PDB entry 5DBO | X-ray diffraction, 3.00 A resolution | chains C and D of the 4 polymer chains in the assembly

Chain C:
Name: Translation initiation factor eif-2b-like protein
From: Chaetomium thermophilum
UniProtKB: G0S811 (G0S811_CHATD); numbering as in UniProt (aligned over 1-466)
Chain sequence (466 residues; row label = number of the first residue in the row):
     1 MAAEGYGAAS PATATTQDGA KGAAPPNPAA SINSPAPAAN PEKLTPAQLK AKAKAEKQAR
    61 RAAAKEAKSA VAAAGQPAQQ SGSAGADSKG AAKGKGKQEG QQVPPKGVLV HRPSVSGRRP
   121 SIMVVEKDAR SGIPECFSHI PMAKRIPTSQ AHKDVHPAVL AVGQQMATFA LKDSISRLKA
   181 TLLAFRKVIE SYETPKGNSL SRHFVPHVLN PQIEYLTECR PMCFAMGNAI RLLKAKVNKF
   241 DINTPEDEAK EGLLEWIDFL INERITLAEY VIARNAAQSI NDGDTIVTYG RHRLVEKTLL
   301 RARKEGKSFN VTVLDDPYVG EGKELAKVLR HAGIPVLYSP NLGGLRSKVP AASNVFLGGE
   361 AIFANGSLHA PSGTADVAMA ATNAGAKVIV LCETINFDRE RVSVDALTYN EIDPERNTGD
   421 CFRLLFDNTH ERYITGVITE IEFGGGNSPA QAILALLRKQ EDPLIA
Not modelled in the structure: 1-126, 147-149, 442-466

Chain D:
Name: Translation initiation factor eIF2b-like protein
From: Chaetomium thermophilum
UniProtKB: G0SEE6 (G0SEE6_CHATD); the construct has insertions or renumbered stretches relative to UniProt, so the offset changes along the chain: 1-92 = UniProt 1-92; 149-419 = UniProt 118-388
Chain sequence (419 residues; row label = number of the first residue in the row):
     1 MAPSQASHTP SLATWTKSLR DQSLEASIES LIFLLKRRQV TGDECAGAIA QLLRQVVAKS
    61 KWHDVDQLLY RVQTAGARLA RAAPHEPVIG NIVRRVLGLI RDEASENRNA DDIASDAASD
   121 IQSLAPSQPP PQQRPPPPAR TLTSGLQVSK SMFNLLSVAD PSESPVTGAS TPISQAQQPF
   181 SVHALRSEVM DGIEEILDEI NQADDQIASF AEIQIHPGDY VLAYQPSKTV ERFLVKAASK
   241 RRFTVILASL NPPAPGEEEQ PYAALRKKLN AAGVSTINLA SNGLMAYIPR VNKVIFGAKA
   301 VYQNGGLLVD SGACIAAQAA HEYLKPVIAL CGVYKFCPED PSDEVSRGEL GNPSSYVSYA
   361 DGPELDSFEV ENTTTDYIPP DLVDVYLTNL GPQTRHHLGG IYADHYKIED IGFSLQVGE
Not modelled in the structure: 1-9, 108-180, 255-259, 350-372, 407-419
Construct notes: linker (93-148)

Interface between chain C and chain D:
Pairs across the interface (50; chain C residue first):
  Phe137(C) with Ile277(D), hydrophobic
  Asp316(C) with Asn282(D)
  Pro317(C) with Leu250(D); Asn251(D); Pro252(D); Asn282(D)
  Tyr318(C) with Asn251(D); Pro252(D), hydrophobic; Ala280(D); Ser281(D); Asn282(D)
  Asn341(C) with Leu250(D); Asn251(D), hydrogen bond
  Leu342(C) with Asn282(D), hydrogen bond (backbone-side chain); Ile315(D)
  Gly343(C) with Gly312(D); Asp376(D)
  Gly344(C) with Asp376(D), hydrogen bond (backbone-side chain)
  Arg346(C) with Cys314(D); Gln318(D)
  Ser347(C) with Arg347(D); Gly348(D); Glu349(D), hydrogen bond (side chain-backbone)
  Ser372(C) with Ser281(D), hydrogen bond
  Gly373(C) with Asn282(D)
  Ala375(C) with Met285(D), hydrophobic
  Asp376(C) with Gly283(D); Leu284(D), hydrogen bond (side chain-backbone); Met285(D), hydrogen bond (side chain-backbone)
  Met379(C) with Met285(D), hydrophobic; Glu322(D)
  Asn383(C) with Glu322(D), hydrogen bond
  Ala406(C) with Ala286(D), hydrophobic
  Leu407(C) with Arg290(D)
  Arg416(C) with Ala280(D)
  Gly419(C) with Ile277(D); Asn278(D), hydrogen bond (backbone-backbone)
  Asp420(C) with Arg266(D), salt bridge; Asn278(D)
  Cys421(C) with Gln260(D); Asn278(D); Ala280(D), hydrophobic
  Phe422(C) with Asn278(D), hydrogen bond (backbone-backbone); Leu279(D); Ala280(D), hydrogen bond (backbone-backbone)
  Arg423(C) with Ala280(D)
  Leu424(C) with Tyr287(D), hydrogen bond (backbone-side chain)
  Asp427(C) with Ala286(D)
  Tyr433(C) with Met285(D); Glu322(D), hydrogen bond
Interface residues without a listed pair, chain C (33 interface residues in all): Pro134, Cys136, Tyr289, Asp315, Leu345, Ala380
Interface residues without a listed pair, chain D (30 interface residues in all): Ser249, Thr276, Ala319, Pro379

In short:
Chain C and chain D form an interface of 33 and 30 residues respectively, with 13 hydrogen bonds and 1 salt
bridge. Among the polar pairs are Asp420(C)-Arg266(D), Asn341(C)-Asn251(D) and Leu342(C)-Asn282(D).
Here chain C is Translation initiation factor eif-2b-like protein and chain D is Translation initiation factor
eIF2b-like protein, both from Chaetomium thermophilum. Entry 5DBO (Crystal structure of the tetrameric
eIF2B-beta2-delta2 complex from C. thermophilum) was determined by X-ray diffraction (same publication as 4ZEM
and 4ZEO).
